PDB entry 2OQS | solution NMR | chains A and B

Chain A:
Protein: Disks large homolog 1
Source organism: Homo sapiens
Notes: fragment: second PDZ domain, residues 318-406
UniProtKB: Q12959 (DLG1_HUMAN); aligned to UniProt positions 318-406 over residues 1-89 (the alignment contains insertions or deletions, so no single offset holds)
Chain sequence (97 residues; each row starts with the number of its first residue):
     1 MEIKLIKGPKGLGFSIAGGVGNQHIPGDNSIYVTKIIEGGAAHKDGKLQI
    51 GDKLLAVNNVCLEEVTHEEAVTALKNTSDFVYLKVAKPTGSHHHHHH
Disordered / not traced: 93-97
Sequence notes: expression tag (90-97)
Curated features (UniProtKB/Swiss-Prot):
  - modified residue: Tyr82 (Phosphotyrosine)

Chain B:
Protein: C-terminal HPV-18 E6 peptide
Chain sequence (6 residues; each row starts with the number of its first residue):
   301 RRETQV

Interface between chain A and chain B:
Residue-residue contacts - 23 pairs, chain A then chain B:
  Leu12(A) - Val306(B)
  Gly13(A) - Val306(B)
  Phe14(A) - Gln305(B)
  Phe14(A) - Val306(B)
  Ser15(A) - Thr304(B)
  Ser15(A) - Gln305(B)
  Ile16(A) - Glu303(B)
  Ile16(A) - Thr304(B)
  Ile16(A) - Val306(B)
  Ala17(A) - Arg302(B)
  Gly21(A) - Arg301(B)
  Asn22(A) - Arg301(B)
  Asn22(A) - Arg302(B)
  Gln23(A) - Arg301(B)
  His24(A) - Glu303(B)
  Thr34(A) - Glu303(B)
  Ile37(A) - Gln305(B)
  His67(A) - Arg302(B)
  His67(A) - Thr304(B)
  Glu68(A) - Arg302(B)
  Val71(A) - Thr304(B)
  Val71(A) - Val306(B)
  Leu74(A) - Val306(B)
Also at the interface, not in a pair above, chain A (17 interface residues in all): Gly18

In short:
The interface between chain A and chain B involves 17 residues on one side and 6 on the other.
Here chain A is Disks large homolog 1 (Homo sapiens) and chain B is C-terminal HPV-18 E6 peptide. Entry 2OQS
(Structure of the hDLG/SAP97 PDZ2 in complex with HPV-18 papillomavirus E6 peptide) was determined by solution
NMR.
